2IZY - chains G and H of the 8 polymer chains in the assembly; structure by X-ray diffraction, 2.20 A resolution.

# Chain G (and H)
Molecule: Camp-dependent protein kinase regulatory subunit II
From: Mus musculus
Notes: EC 2.7.11.11; chain H of this document is another copy of the same molecule, construct and numbering; everything in this record applies to it too
Reference sequence: P12368 (KAP2_RAT); residues 4-46 here correspond to UniProt positions 2-44 (UniProt number = residue number - 2)
Amino-acid sequence (54 residues; numbered 2 to 55; the number before each row is that of its first residue):
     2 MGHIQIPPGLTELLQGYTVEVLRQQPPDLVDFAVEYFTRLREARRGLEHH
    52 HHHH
Disordered / not traced: 2-5, 51-55 (chain H: 2-4, 52-55)

# Chain G / chain H interface
Contacting residue pairs (50; chain G residue first):
  Gln6(G) with Leu23(H)
  Ile7(G) with Thr19(H)
  Pro8(G) with Val22(H), hydrophobic; Leu23(H)
  Pro9(G) with Leu30(H)
  Gly10(G) with Leu30(H)
  Leu11(G) with Thr19(H); Val22(H), hydrophobic; Leu30(H)
  Leu14(G) with Tyr18(H); Leu30(H), hydrophobic; Val31(H), hydrophobic
  Leu15(G) with Leu15(H), hydrophobic; Tyr18(H), hydrophobic; Thr19(H)
  Tyr18(G) with Leu11(H), hydrophobic; Leu14(H); Leu15(H), hydrophobic
  Thr19(G) with Leu11(H); Leu15(H)
  Val22(G) with Pro8(H), hydrophobic; Leu11(H), hydrophobic
  Leu23(G) with Ile5(H), hydrophobic; Pro8(H)
  Asp29(G) with Arg45(H), salt bridge
  Leu30(G) with Pro9(H); Leu11(H); Leu14(H), hydrophobic
  Val31(G) with Leu14(H), hydrophobic; Phe38(H); Leu41(H), hydrophobic; Arg42(H); Arg45(H)
  Asp32(G) with Arg42(H), salt bridge; Arg45(H), salt bridge
  Ala34(G) with Phe38(H), hydrophobic
  Val35(G) with Phe38(H); Thr39(H); Arg42(H)
  Phe38(G) with Val31(H); Ala34(H), hydrophobic; Val35(H); Phe38(H), hydrophobic
  Thr39(G) with Val35(H)
  Arg42(G) with Val31(H); Asp32(H), salt bridge; Val35(H)
  Arg45(G) with Asp29(H), salt bridge; Val31(H); Asp32(H), salt bridge
Also at the interface, not in a pair above, chain G (23 interface residues in all): Leu41
Also at the interface, not in a pair above, chain H (23 interface residues in all): Gln6, Gly10

# Overview
Chain G and chain H each contribute 23 residues to their interface; the contacts include 6 salt bridges. Polar
contacts include Asp29(G)-Arg45(H), Asp32(G)-Arg42(H) and Asp32(G)-Arg45(H).
Both chains are Camp-dependent protein kinase regulatory subunit II (Mus musculus). Entry 2IZY (Molecular
Basis of AKAP Specificity for PKA Regulatory Subunits) was determined by X-ray diffraction, deposited together
with 2IZX.
